Entry 5VMJ (X-ray diffraction, 2.95 A resolution); this record covers chains B and F of the 6 polymer chains in the assembly.

== Chain B (and F) ==
Molecule: Hemagglutinin HA2
From: Influenza A virus (strain A/Brevig Mission/1/1918 H1N1)
Notes: chain F of this document is another copy of the same molecule, construct and numbering; everything in this record applies to it too
Reference sequence: Q9WFX3 (HEMA_I18A0); residues 1-185 here correspond to UniProt positions 345-529 (UniProt number = residue number + 344)
Amino-acid sequence (191 residues; numbered 1 to 191; the number before each row is that of its first residue):
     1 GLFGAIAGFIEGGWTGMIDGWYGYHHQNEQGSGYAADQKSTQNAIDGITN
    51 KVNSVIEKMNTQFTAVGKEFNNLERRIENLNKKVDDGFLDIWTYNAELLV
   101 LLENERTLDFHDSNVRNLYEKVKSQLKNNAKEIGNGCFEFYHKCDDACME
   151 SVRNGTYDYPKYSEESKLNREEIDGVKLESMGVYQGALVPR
Disordered / not traced: 165-191
Construct notes: expression tag (186-191)
UniProt features mapped onto this chain:
  - glycosylation: Asn-154 (N-linked (GlcNAc...) asparagine)
Disulfides: Cys-144/Cys-148

== Chain B / chain F interface ==
Pairs across the interface (42; chain B residue first):
  Phe-3(B) with Leu-2(F); Phe-3(F), hydrophobic
  Ser-54(B) with Leu-101(F)
  Val-55(B) with Tyr-94(F), hydrogen bond (backbone-side chain)
  Lys-58(B) with Tyr-94(F); Glu-97(F), salt bridge
  Met-59(B) with Tyr-94(F)
  Asn-60(B) with Asp-90(F); Thr-93(F)
  Gln-62(B) with Asp-86(F)
  Val-66(B) with Lys-83(F), hydrogen bond (backbone-side chain)
  Lys-68(B) with Arg-76(F); Asn-79(F)
  Glu-69(B) with Arg-76(F), hydrogen bond (backbone-side chain)
  Phe-70(B) with Arg-76(F)
  Glu-74(B) with Arg-76(F), salt bridge
  Ile-77(B) with Ile-77(F), hydrophobic
  Asn-81(B) with Leu-80(F); Lys-83(F), hydrogen bond
  Val-84(B) with Val-84(F), hydrophobic
  Asp-85(B) with Lys-83(F), salt bridge
  Phe-88(B) with Lys-83(F); Val-84(F); Gly-87(F); Phe-88(F), hydrophobic; Ile-91(F), hydrophobic
  Trp-92(B) with Asp-90(F); Ile-91(F), hydrophobic; Tyr-94(F), hydrophobic
  Asn-95(B) with Asn-95(F)
  Leu-99(B) with Tyr-94(F); Leu-98(F), hydrophobic
  Glu-103(B) with Leu-102(F)
  Arg-106(B) with Leu-2(F); Glu-105(F); Arg-106(F); Asp-109(F), salt bridge
  Phe-110(B) with Leu-2(F), hydrophobic
  Ser-113(B) with Leu-2(F), hydrogen bond (side chain-backbone)
  Asn-117(B) with Gly-1(F), hydrogen bond (side chain-backbone); Leu-2(F)
  Glu-120(B) with Arg-116(F), salt bridge
Also at the interface, not in a pair above, chain B (29 interface residues in all): Leu-80, Ile-91, Arg-116
Also at the interface, not in a pair above, chain F (26 interface residues in all): Gly-4

== Summary ==
29 residues of chain B and 26 residues of chain F are in contact, with 6 hydrogen bonds and 5 salt bridges.
Polar pairs include Lys-58(B)/Glu-97(F), Glu-74(B)/Arg-76(F) and Asp-85(B)/Lys-83(F).
Both chains are Hemagglutinin HA2 (Influenza A virus (strain A/Brevig Mission/1/1918 H1N1)). Entry 5VMJ
(Influenza hemagglutinin H1 mutant DH1E in complex with 3'SLN) was determined by X-ray diffraction together
with 5VMC, 5VMF and 5VMG from the same study.
